PDB entry 5M3D | X-ray diffraction, 2.38 A resolution | chains A and D

Chain A (and D):
Molecule: CD81 antigen
Source organism: Homo sapiens
Notes: chain D of this document is another copy of the same molecule, construct and numbering; everything in this record applies to it too
UniProtKB: P60033 (CD81_HUMAN); numbering as in UniProt (aligned over 112-201)
Amino-acid sequence (101 residues; each row starts with the number of its first residue):
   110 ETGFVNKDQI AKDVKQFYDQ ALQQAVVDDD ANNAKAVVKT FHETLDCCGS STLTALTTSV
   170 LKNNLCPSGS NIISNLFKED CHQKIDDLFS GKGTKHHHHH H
Unresolved in the structure: 110-112, 203-210 (chain D: 110-113, 203-210)
Construct notes: expression tag (110-111, 202-210)
Disulfides: C156-C190, C157-C175

How chain A and chain D interact:
Residue-residue contacts - 48 pairs, chain A then chain D:
  F113(A) - Q125(D)
  F113(A) - Q129(D)
  V114(A) - D122(D)
  V114(A) - Q125(D)
  V114(A) - F126(D)  hydrophobic
  V114(A) - Q129(D)  hydrogen bond (backbone-side chain)
  K116(A) - F126(D)
  I119(A) - I119(D)
  I119(A) - D122(D)
  I119(A) - V123(D)  hydrophobic
  D122(A) - I119(D)
  V123(A) - I119(D)  hydrophobic
  V123(A) - V123(D)  hydrophobic
  V123(A) - F198(D)  hydrophobic
  Q125(A) - V114(D)
  F126(A) - K116(D)
  F126(A) - I119(D)  hydrophobic
  F126(A) - F198(D)  hydrophobic
  Q129(A) - V114(D)
  N142(A) - K116(D)
  N142(A) - S199(D)
  A145(A) - G200(D)
  V146(A) - F198(D)
  V146(A) - S199(D)
  V146(A) - G200(D)
  T149(A) - D196(D)
  T149(A) - L197(D)
  T149(A) - G200(D)
  T149(A) - K201(D)  hydrogen bond (side chain-backbone)
  T149(A) - G202(D)  hydrogen bond (side chain-backbone)
  F150(A) - L197(D)  hydrophobic
  F150(A) - F198(D)  hydrophobic
  E152(A) - G202(D)
  T153(A) - T153(D)
  D196(A) - T149(D)
  L197(A) - T149(D)
  L197(A) - F150(D)  hydrophobic
  F198(A) - V123(D)  hydrophobic
  F198(A) - F126(D)  hydrophobic
  F198(A) - V146(D)
  F198(A) - F150(D)  hydrophobic
  S199(A) - N142(D)  hydrogen bond (backbone-side chain)
  S199(A) - V146(D)
  G200(A) - A145(D)
  G200(A) - V146(D)
  G200(A) - T149(D)  hydrogen bond (backbone-side chain)
  K201(A) - T149(D)
  G202(A) - T149(D)
Interface residues without a listed pair, chain A (24 interface residues in all): L154
Interface residues without a listed pair, chain D (22 interface residues in all): L154

In short:
The interface between chain A and chain D involves 24 residues on one side and 22 on the other; the contacts
include 5 hydrogen bonds. Polar pairs include V114(A)-Q129(D), T149(A)-K201(D) and T149(A)-G202(D).
Chain A and chain D are both CD81 antigen (Homo sapiens); the structure, Structural tuning of CD81LEL (space
group P31), was determined by X-ray diffraction (same publication as 5M2C, 5M33, 5M3T and 5M4R).
